Entry 1SQI (X-ray diffraction, 2.15 A resolution); this record covers chains A and B.

# Chain A (and B)
Molecule: 4-hydroxyphenylpyruvic acid dioxygenase
Source organism: Rattus norvegicus
Notes: chain B of this document is another copy of the same molecule, construct and numbering; everything in this record applies to it too
UniProt: P32755 (HPPD_RAT); numbering as in UniProt (aligned over 1-393)
Chain sequence (393 residues; row label = number of the first residue in the row):
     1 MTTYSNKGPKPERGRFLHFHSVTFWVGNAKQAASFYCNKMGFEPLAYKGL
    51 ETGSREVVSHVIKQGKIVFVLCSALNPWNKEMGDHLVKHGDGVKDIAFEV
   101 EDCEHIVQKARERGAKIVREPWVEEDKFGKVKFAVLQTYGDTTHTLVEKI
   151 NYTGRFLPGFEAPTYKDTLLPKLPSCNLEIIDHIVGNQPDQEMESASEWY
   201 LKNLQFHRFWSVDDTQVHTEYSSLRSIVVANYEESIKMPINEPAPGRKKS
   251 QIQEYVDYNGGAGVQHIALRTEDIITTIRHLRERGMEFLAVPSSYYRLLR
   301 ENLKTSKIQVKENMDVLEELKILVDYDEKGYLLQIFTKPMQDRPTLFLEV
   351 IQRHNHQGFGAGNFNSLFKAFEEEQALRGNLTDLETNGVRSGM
Disordered / not traced: 1-7, 213-223, 245-249, 367-393 (chain B: 1-6, 211-223, 245-249, 367-393)
Curated features (UniProtKB/Swiss-Prot):
  - binding site (Fe cation): H183, H266, E349
  - modified residue: T2 (N-acetylthreonine), K132 (N6-succinyllysine), S211 (Phosphoserine), S226 (Phosphoserine), S250 (Phosphoserine)
Bound ions: Fe ion site 1: H183, H266, E349 (together with 869); Fe ion site 2: H280 (shared with D315(B) of chain B); Fe ion site 3: D315 (shared with H280(B) of chain B)
Residues lining bound ligands: 869 ((1-tert-butyl-5-hydroxy-1H-pyrazol-4-yl)[6-(methylsulfonyl)-4'-methoxy-2-methyl-1,1'-biphenyl-3-yl]methanone): H183, V185, S226, V228, P239, N241, Q251, H266, L289, L323, Q334, F336, F347, E349, F359, G360, N363, F364

# How chain A and chain B interact
Pairs across the interface (84):
  N28(A) with D91(B), hydrogen bond; M340(B), hydrogen bond (side chain-backbone); Q341(B)
  A29(A) with D342(B)
  K30(A) with K338(B); P339(B), hydrogen bond (side chain-backbone); D342(B), hydrogen bond (backbone-side chain)
  Q31(A) with A32(B); F35(B); M340(B), hydrogen bond (side chain-backbone)
  A32(A) with Q31(B)
  S34(A) with F35(B); K39(B)
  F35(A) with Q31(B); S34(B)
  N38(A) with K39(B), hydrogen bond
  K39(A) with S34(B); N38(B), hydrogen bond; D167(B), salt bridge; L169(B)
  L50(A) with Y258(B)
  V58(A) with D342(B)
  H60(A) with D342(B), salt bridge
  L75(A) with Y258(B); R343(B)
  N76(A) with Y258(B); R343(B)
  P77(A) with V87(B); K88(B); D257(B); Y258(B); G260(B); R343(B)
  W78(A) with D84(B); V87(B), hydrogen bond (backbone-backbone); K88(B)
  G83(A) with V87(B)
  D84(A) with W78(B)
  L86(A) with L86(B), hydrophobic
  V87(A) with P77(B); W78(B), hydrogen bond (backbone-backbone); N79(B); G83(B); V87(B), hydrophobic
  K88(A) with P77(B); W78(B)
  D91(A) with N28(B)
  Y165(A) with E287(B)
  K166(A) with G285(B); E287(B)
  D167(A) with K39(B), salt bridge; G285(B)
  T168(A) with R282(B); G285(B)
  L169(A) with K39(B); E283(B); R284(B)
  D257(A) with P77(B)
  Y258(A) with L50(B); L75(B); N76(B); P77(B)
  R282(A) with T168(B)
  E283(A) with T168(B); L169(B)
  R284(A) with D167(B); L169(B)
  G285(A) with K166(B); D167(B); T168(B)
  E287(A) with Y165(B); K166(B), hydrogen bond (side chain-backbone)
  P339(A) with K30(B), hydrogen bond (backbone-side chain)
  M340(A) with N28(B); Q31(B), hydrogen bond (backbone-side chain)
  Q341(A) with N28(B); K30(B), hydrogen bond (backbone-side chain)
  D342(A) with A29(B); K30(B), hydrogen bond (side chain-backbone); V58(B); H60(B), salt bridge
  R343(A) with L75(B); N76(B); P77(B)
Also at the interface, not in a pair above, chain A (49 interface residues in all): G27, Y36, Y47, A74, N79, K172, L173, N259, G260, P344
Also at the interface, not in a pair above, chain B (50 interface residues in all): G27, Y36, Y47, R55, A74, L173, N259, P344

# Summary
Chain A and chain B form an interface of 49 and 50 residues respectively; the contacts include 14 hydrogen
bonds and 4 salt bridges. Polar contacts include K39(A)-D167(B), H60(A)-D342(B) and N28(A)-D91(B). Chain A
binds compound 869. From UniProt: 3 Fe cation-binding residues on chain A.
Chain A and chain B are both 4-hydroxyphenylpyruvic acid dioxygenase (Rattus norvegicus); the structure,
Structural basis for inhibitor selectivity revealed by crystal structures of plant and mammalian
4-hydroxyphenylpyruvate dioxygenases, was determined by X-ray diffraction, deposited together with 1SQD, 1TFZ
and 1TG5.
